Entry 7BTP (electron microscopy, 4.01 A resolution (low resolution: residue-level contacts below are approximate; hydrogen-bond / salt-bridge calls are withheld)); this record covers chains E and D of the 6 polymer chains in the assembly.

[Chain E]
Name: Type-1 restriction enzyme EcoR124II specificity protein
From: Escherichia coli
UniProtKB: P10485 (T1S1_ECOLX); numbering as in UniProt (aligned over 1-404)
Amino-acid sequence (404 residues; numbered 1 to 404; the number before each row is that of its first residue):
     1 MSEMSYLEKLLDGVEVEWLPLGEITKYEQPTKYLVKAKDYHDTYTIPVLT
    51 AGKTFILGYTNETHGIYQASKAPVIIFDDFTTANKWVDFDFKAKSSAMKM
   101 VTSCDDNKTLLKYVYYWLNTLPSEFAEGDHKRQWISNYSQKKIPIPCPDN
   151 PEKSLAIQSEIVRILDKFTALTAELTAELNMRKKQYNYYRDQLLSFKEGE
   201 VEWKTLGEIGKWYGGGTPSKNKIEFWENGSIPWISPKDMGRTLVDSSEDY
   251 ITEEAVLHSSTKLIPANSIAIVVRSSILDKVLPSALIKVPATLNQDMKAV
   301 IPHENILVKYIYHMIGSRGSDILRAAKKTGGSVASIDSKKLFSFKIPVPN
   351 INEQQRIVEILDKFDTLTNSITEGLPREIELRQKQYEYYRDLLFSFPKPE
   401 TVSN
Not modelled in the structure: 1-12, 397-404
Curated features (UniProtKB/Swiss-Prot):
  - mutagenesis: Leu-179 (L179LTAEL: Alters sequence specificity from 5'-GAAN(6)RTCG-3' to 5'-GAAN(7)RTCG-3')

[Chain D]
Name: Overcome classical restriction gp0.3
From: Escherichia phage T7
UniProtKB: P03775 (OCR_BPT7); residues 0-116 here correspond to UniProt positions 1-117 (UniProt number = residue number + 1)
Amino-acid sequence (117 residues; each row starts with the number of its first residue; numbering starts at 0):
     0 MAMSNMTYNNVFDHAYEMLKENIRYDDIRDTDDLHDAIHMAADNAVPHYY
    50 ADIFSVMASEGIDLEFEDSGLMPDTKDVIRILQARIYEQLTIDLWEDAED
   100 LLNEYLEEVEEYEEDEE
Not modelled in the structure: 0-4, 111-116

[Chain E / chain D interface]
Residue-residue contacts (18):
  Gln-29(E) / Asp-31(D)
  Gln-29(E) / His-34(D)
  Gln-29(E) / Asp-35(D)
  Gln-29(E) / His-38(D)
  Tyr-33(E) / Trp-94(D)
  Val-35(E) / Glu-66(D)
  Lys-36(E) / Glu-66(D)
  Thr-50(E) / Asp-67(D)
  Thr-50(E) / Gly-69(D)
  Asp-79(E) / Tyr-86(D)
  Phe-80(E) / Asp-42(D)
  Ser-95(E) / Asp-67(D)
  Ser-96(E) / Asp-67(D)
  Ser-96(E) / Leu-70(D)
  Ala-97(E) / Asp-67(D)
  Lys-131(E) / Asp-42(D)
  Lys-131(E) / Arg-79(D)
  Lys-131(E) / Gln-82(D)
Also at the interface, not in a pair above, chain E (13 interface residues in all): Ala-51, Asp-78
Also at the interface, not in a pair above, chain D (14 interface residues in all): Phe-65

[Summary]
13 residues of chain E and 14 residues of chain D are in contact. Curated annotation (UniProt) lists one
mutagenesis site on chain E.
Here chain E is Type-1 restriction enzyme EcoR124II specificity protein (Escherichia coli) and chain D is
Overcome classical restriction gp0.3 (Escherichia phage T7). Entry 7BTP (EcoR124I-Ocr in
Restriction-Alleviation State) was determined by electron microscopy, deposited together with 7BST, 7BTO, 7BTQ
and 7BTR.
